PDB entry 6IFY | electron microscopy, 3.80 A resolution | chains F and E of the 10 polymer chains in the assembly

Chain F (and E):
Name: Type III-A CRISPR-associated RAMP protein Csm3
Source organism: Streptococcus thermophilus ND03
Notes: chain E of this document is another copy of the same molecule, construct and numbering; everything in this record applies to it too
UniProtKB: A0A2U2M035 (A0A2U2M035_STRTR); numbering as in UniProt (aligned over 1-220)
Chain sequence (220 residues; row label = number of the first residue in the row):
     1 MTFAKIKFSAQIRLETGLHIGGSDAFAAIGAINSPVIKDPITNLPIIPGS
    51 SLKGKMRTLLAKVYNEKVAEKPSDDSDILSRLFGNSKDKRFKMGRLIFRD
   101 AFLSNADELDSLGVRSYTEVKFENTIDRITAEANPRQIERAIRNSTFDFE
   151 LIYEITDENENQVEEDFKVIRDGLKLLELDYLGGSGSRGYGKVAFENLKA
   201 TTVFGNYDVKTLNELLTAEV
Unresolved in the structure: 1, 218-220 (chain E: 1, 66-75, 218-220)
Construct notes: engineered mutation Asn33 (Asp in A0A2U2M035)

Interface between chain F and chain E:
Contacting residue pairs (63; chain F residue first):
  Phe3(F) - Lys62(E)
  Phe3(F) - Val63(E)  hydrophobic
  Phe3(F) - Leu176(E)  hydrophobic
  Lys5(F) - Leu176(E)
  Lys5(F) - Leu179(E)  hydrogen bond (side chain-backbone)
  Lys5(F) - Asp180(E)  salt bridge
  Gly22(F) - Phe122(E)
  Ser23(F) - Phe122(E)
  Asp24(F) - Phe122(E)
  Asp39(F) - Arg143(E)  salt bridge
  Pro40(F) - Val114(E)
  Pro40(F) - Glu119(E)
  Pro40(F) - Ile142(E)  hydrophobic
  Ile41(F) - Leu109(E)  hydrophobic
  Ile41(F) - Leu112(E)  hydrophobic
  Ile41(F) - Ile142(E)  hydrophobic
  Ile41(F) - Arg143(E)
  Ile41(F) - Asn144(E)
  Pro48(F) - Lys121(E)
  Gly49(F) - Arg188(E)
  Ser50(F) - Lys121(E)  hydrogen bond
  Ser50(F) - Glu123(E)
  Ser50(F) - Arg188(E)  hydrogen bond (backbone-backbone)
  Lys53(F) - Ser187(E)  hydrogen bond
  Lys53(F) - Arg188(E)
  Arg57(F) - Arg128(E)  hydrogen bond (backbone-side chain)
  Thr58(F) - Arg128(E)
  Ala61(F) - Arg128(E)
  Asn65(F) - Arg128(E)
  Ala69(F) - Arg128(E)
  Ala69(F) - Ile129(E)
  Glu70(F) - Asp127(E)
  Glu70(F) - Arg128(E)
  Glu70(F) - Ile129(E)
  Pro72(F) - Arg128(E)
  Asp75(F) - Arg128(E)  salt bridge
  Met93(F) - Tyr181(E)  hydrogen bond
  Leu96(F) - Ser187(E)  hydrogen bond (backbone-side chain)
  Ile97(F) - Asp180(E)
  Ile97(F) - Tyr181(E)  hydrophobic
  Ile97(F) - Gly186(E)
  Ile97(F) - Ser187(E)
  Phe98(F) - Ser187(E)  hydrogen bond (backbone-backbone)
  Phe98(F) - Arg188(E)
  Phe98(F) - Gly189(E)  hydrogen bond (backbone-backbone)
  Arg99(F) - Asp180(E)  hydrogen bond (side chain-backbone)
  Arg99(F) - Tyr181(E)
  Arg99(F) - Lys192(E)
  Asp100(F) - Thr16(E)
  Asp100(F) - Arg188(E)
  Asp100(F) - Gly189(E)
  Phe102(F) - Glu15(E)
  Phe102(F) - Thr16(E)
  Phe102(F) - Arg143(E)
  Phe102(F) - Lys192(E)
  Glu150(F) - Lys192(E)
  Ile152(F) - Leu179(E)
  Glu154(F) - Lys62(E)  salt bridge
  Glu154(F) - Asp180(E)
  Thr156(F) - Lys62(E)
  Val203(F) - Leu179(E)  hydrophobic
  Phe204(F) - Asp172(E)
  Phe204(F) - Leu176(E)  hydrophobic
Interface residues without a listed pair, chain F (38 interface residues in all): Thr2, Ile37, Ile46, Val68, Lys71
Interface residues without a listed pair, chain E (32 interface residues in all): Leu59, Gly113, Arg140, Glu178, Gly191

Summary:
38 residues of chain F and 32 residues of chain E are in contact, with 10 hydrogen bonds and 4 salt bridges.
Polar contacts include Lys5(F)-Asp180(E), Asp39(F)-Arg143(E) and Asp75(F)-Arg128(E).
Chain F and chain E are both Type III-A CRISPR-associated RAMP protein Csm3 (Streptococcus thermophilus ND03);
the structure, Type III-A Csm complex, Cryo-EM structure of Csm-CTR1, was determined by electron microscopy
together with 6IFK, 6IFL, 6IFN, 6IFR, 6IFU, 6IFZ and 6IG0 from the same study.
